7Q59 - chains B and D of the 12 polymer chains in the assembly; structure by electron microscopy, 4.36 A resolution (low resolution: residue-level contacts below are approximate; hydrogen-bond / salt-bridge calls are withheld).

# Chain B
Protein: DNA-directed RNA polymerase subunit alpha
Source organism: Mycobacterium tuberculosis H37Rv
Notes: EC 2.7.7.6
Reference sequence: P9WGZ1 (RPOA_MYCTU); residue numbers follow UniProt; this construct covers 1-347
Amino-acid sequence (347 residues; numbered 1 to 347; the number before each row is that of its first residue):
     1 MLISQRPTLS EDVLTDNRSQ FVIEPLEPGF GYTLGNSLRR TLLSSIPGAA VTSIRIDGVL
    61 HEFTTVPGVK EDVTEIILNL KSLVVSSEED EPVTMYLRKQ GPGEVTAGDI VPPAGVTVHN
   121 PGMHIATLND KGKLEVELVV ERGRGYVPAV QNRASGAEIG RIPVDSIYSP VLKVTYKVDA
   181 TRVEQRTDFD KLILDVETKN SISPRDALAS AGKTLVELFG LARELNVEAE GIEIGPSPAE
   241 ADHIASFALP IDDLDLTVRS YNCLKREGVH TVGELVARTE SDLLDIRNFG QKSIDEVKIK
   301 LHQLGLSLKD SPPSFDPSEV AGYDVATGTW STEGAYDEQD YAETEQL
Disordered / not traced: 1-2, 233-347

# Chain D
Protein: DNA-directed RNA polymerase subunit beta'
Source organism: Mycobacterium tuberculosis H37Rv
Notes: EC 2.7.7.6
Reference sequence: P9WGY7 (RPOC_MYCTU); residues 4-1316 here = UniProt positions 4-1316
Amino-acid sequence (1319 residues; each row starts with the number of its first residue):
     4 VNFFDELRIG LATAEDIRQW SYGEVKKPET INYRTLKPEK DGLFCEKIFG PTRDWECYCG
    64 KYKRVRFKGI ICERCGVEVT RAKVRRERMG HIELAAPVTH IWYFKGVPSR LGYLLDLAPK
   124 DLEKIIYFAA YVITSVDEEM RHNELSTLEA EMAVERKAVE DQRDGELEAR AQKLEADLAE
   184 LEAEGAKADA RRKVRDGGER EMRQIRDRAQ RELDRLEDIW STFTKLAPKQ LIVDENLYRE
   244 LVDRYGEYFT GAMGAESIQK LIENFDIDAE AESLRDVIRN GKGQKKLRAL KRLKVVAAFQ
   304 QSGNSPMGMV LDAVPVIPPE LRPMVQLDGG RFATSDLNDL YRRVINRNNR LKRLIDLGAP
   364 EIIVNNEKRM LQESVDALFD NGRRGRPVTG PGNRPLKSLS DLLKGKQGRF RQNLLGKRVD
   424 YSGRSVIVVG PQLKLHQCGL PKLMALELFK PFVMKRLVDL NHAQNIKSAK RMVERQRPQV
   484 WDVLEEVIAE HPVLLNRAPT LHRLGIQAFE PMLVEGKAIQ LHPLVCEAFN ADFDGDQMAV
   544 HLPLSAEAQA EARILMLSSN NILSPASGRP LAMPRLDMVT GLYYLTTEVP GDTGEYQPAS
   604 GDHPETGVYS SPAEAIMAAD RGVLSVRAKI KVRLTQLRPP VEIEAELFGH SGWQPGDAWM
   664 AETTLGRVMF NELLPLGYPF VNKQMHKKVQ AAIINDLAER YPMIVVAQTV DKLKDAGFYW
   724 ATRSGVTVSM ADVLVPPRKK EILDHYEERA DKVEKQFQRG ALNHDERNEA LVEIWKEATD
   784 EVGQALREHY PDDNPIITIV DSGATGNFTQ TRTLAGMKGL VTNPKGEFIP RPVKSSFREG
   844 LTVLEYFINT HGARKGLADT ALRTADSGYL TRRLVDVSQD VIVREHDCQT ERGIVVELAE
   904 RAPDGTLIRD PYIETSAYAR TLGTDAVDEA GNVIVERGQD LGDPEIDALL AAGITQVKVR
   964 SVLTCATSTG VCATCYGRSM ATGKLVDIGE AVGIVAAQSI GEPGTQLTMR TFHQGGVGED
  1024 ITGGLPRVQE LFEARVPRGK APIADVTGRV RLEDGERFYK ITIVPDDGGE EVVYDKISKR
  1084 QRLRVFKHED GSERVLSDGD HVEVGQQLME GSADPHEVLR VQGPREVQIH LVREVQEVYR
  1144 AQGVSIHDKH IEVIVRQMLR RVTIIDSGST EFLPGSLIDR AEFEAENRRV VAEGGEPAAG
  1204 RPVLMGITKA SLATDSWLSA ASFQETTRVL TDAAINCRSD KLNGLKENVI IGKLIPAGTG
  1264 INRYRNIAVQ PTEEARAAAY TIPSYEDQYY SPDFGAATGA AVPLDDYGYS DYRHHHHHH
Disordered / not traced: 1013-1023, 1284-1322
Differences from the reference sequence: expression tag (1317-1322)
UniProt features mapped onto this chain:
  - binding site (Zn(2+)): C60, C62, C75, C78, C891, C968, C975, C978
  - binding site (Mg(2+)): D535, D537, D539

# Interface between chain B and chain D
Pairs across the interface (28; chain B residue first):
  R40(B) with D623(D)
  L43(B) with D623(D)
  H61(B) with G604(D)
  E62(B) with G604(D); D605(D); H606(D); P607(D)
  T74(B) with E608(D)
  E75(B) with M663(D)
  L78(B) with V611(D); M663(D)
  N79(B) with R636(D)
  K81(B) with V611(D); E617(D)
  Y146(B) with E617(D); R624(D)
  P148(B) with R624(D)
  D165(B) with E617(D)
  I167(B) with M620(D)
  L172(B) with A616(D); M620(D)
  R182(B) with D485(D); E488(D)
  E184(B) with P481(D)
  Q185(B) with K445(D)
  R186(B) with E518(D)
  T187(B) with E518(D)
  D188(B) with E518(D)
Interface residues without a listed pair, chain B (27 interface residues in all): R39, F63, V147, R153, I162, V171, K177
Interface residues without a listed pair, chain D (26 interface residues in all): K437, W484, L516, A602, Y612, S613, A621, V626

# Overview
The interface between chain B and chain D involves 27 residues on one side and 26 on the other. Curated
annotation (UniProt) lists 8 Zn2+-binding residues and 3 Mg2+-binding residues on chain D.
Chain B is DNA-directed RNA polymerase subunit alpha and chain D is DNA-directed RNA polymerase subunit beta',
both from Mycobacterium tuberculosis H37Rv; the structure, Cryo-EM structure of Mycobacterium tuberculosis RNA
polymerase holoenzyme dimer comprising sigma factor SigB, was determined by electron microscopy (same
publication as 7Z8Q, 7ZF2, 7Q4U and 7PP4).
